PDB entry 1Y1W | X-ray diffraction, 4.00 A resolution | chains T and B of the 15 polymer chains in the assembly

Chain T:
Molecule: 19-nt DNA strand
Sequence (19 nucleotides; row label = number of the first residue in the row):
    10 AGTACTTACG CCTGGTCAT

Chain B:
Protein: DNA-directed RNA polymerase II 140 kDa polypeptide
Organism: Saccharomyces cerevisiae
Notes: EC 2.7.7.6
Reference sequence: P08518 (RPB2_YEAST); numbering as in UniProt (aligned over 1-1224)
Chain sequence (1224 residues; each row starts with the number of its first residue):
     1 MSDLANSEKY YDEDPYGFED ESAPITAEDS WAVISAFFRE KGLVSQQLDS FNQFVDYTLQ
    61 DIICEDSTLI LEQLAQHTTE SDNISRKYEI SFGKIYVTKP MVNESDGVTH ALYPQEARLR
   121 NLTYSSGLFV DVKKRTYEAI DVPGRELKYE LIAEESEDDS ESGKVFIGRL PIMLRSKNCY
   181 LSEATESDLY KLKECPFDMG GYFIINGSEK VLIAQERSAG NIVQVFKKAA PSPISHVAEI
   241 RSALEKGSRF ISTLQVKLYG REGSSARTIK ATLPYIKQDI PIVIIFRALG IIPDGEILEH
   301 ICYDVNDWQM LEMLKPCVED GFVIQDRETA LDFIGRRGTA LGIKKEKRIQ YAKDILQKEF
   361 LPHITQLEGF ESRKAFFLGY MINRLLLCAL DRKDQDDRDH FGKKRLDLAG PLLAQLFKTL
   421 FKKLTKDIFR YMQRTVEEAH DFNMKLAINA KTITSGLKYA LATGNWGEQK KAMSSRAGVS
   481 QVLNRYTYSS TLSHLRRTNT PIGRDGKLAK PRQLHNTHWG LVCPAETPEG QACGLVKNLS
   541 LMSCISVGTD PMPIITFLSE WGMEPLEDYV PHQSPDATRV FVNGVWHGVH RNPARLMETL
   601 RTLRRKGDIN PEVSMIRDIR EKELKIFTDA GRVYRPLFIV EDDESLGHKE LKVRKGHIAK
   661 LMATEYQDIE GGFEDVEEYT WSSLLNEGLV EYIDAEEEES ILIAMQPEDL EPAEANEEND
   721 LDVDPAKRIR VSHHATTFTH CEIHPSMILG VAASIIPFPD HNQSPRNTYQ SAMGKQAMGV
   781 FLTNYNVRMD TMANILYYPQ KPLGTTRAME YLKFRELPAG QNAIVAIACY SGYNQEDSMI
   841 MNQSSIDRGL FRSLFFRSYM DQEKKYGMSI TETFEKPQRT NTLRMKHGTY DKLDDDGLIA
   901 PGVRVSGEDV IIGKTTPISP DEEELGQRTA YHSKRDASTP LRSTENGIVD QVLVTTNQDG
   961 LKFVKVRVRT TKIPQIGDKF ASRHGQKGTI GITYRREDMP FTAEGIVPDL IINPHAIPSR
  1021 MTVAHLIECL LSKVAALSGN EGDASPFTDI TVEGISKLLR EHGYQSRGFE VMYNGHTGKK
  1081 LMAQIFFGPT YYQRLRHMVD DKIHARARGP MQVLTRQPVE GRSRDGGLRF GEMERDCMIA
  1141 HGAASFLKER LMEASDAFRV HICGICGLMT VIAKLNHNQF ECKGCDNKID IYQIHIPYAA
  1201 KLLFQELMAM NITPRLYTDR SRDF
Disordered / not traced: 1-19, 71-89, 135-163, 336-344, 438-445, 669-677, 716-721, 920-932
Ion coordination: Zn2+: Cys1163, Cys1166, Cys1182, Cys1185
From the paper describing this entry:
  - catalytic residues: Asp837 (citing earlier work)

Chain T / chain B interface:
Contacting residue pairs (18):
  DA17(T) - Asp505(B)  base contact
  DG19(T) - Met1133(B)  sugar contact
  DC20(T) - Arg1129(B)  salt bridge to the phosphate
  DC20(T) - Gly1131(B)  phosphate contact
  DC21(T) - Arg1129(B)  phosphate contact
  DT22(T) - Gly1121(B)  phosphate contact
  DT22(T) - Arg1122(B)  hydrogen bond to the phosphate
  DG23(T) - Met792(B)  phosphate contact
  DG23(T) - Arg1122(B)  phosphate contact
  DG24(T) - Thr791(B)  phosphate contact
  DG24(T) - Met792(B)  phosphate contact
  DG24(T) - Arg857(B)  salt bridge to the phosphate
  DG24(T) - Arg942(B)  salt bridge to the phosphate
  DT25(T) - Lys210(B)  phosphate contact
  DT25(T) - Thr791(B)  hydrogen bond to the phosphate
  DC26(T) - Ser208(B)  phosphate contact
  DC26(T) - Lys210(B)  salt bridge to the phosphate
  DC26(T) - Ala462(B)  sugar contact
Other interface residues (no listed pair), chain B (19 interface residues in all): Thr463, Val482, His1104, Ser1123, Leu1128, Glu1134

In short:
The interface between chain T and chain B involves 9 residues on one side and 19 on the other; the contacts
include 2 hydrogen bonds and 4 salt bridges. Among the polar pairs are DT22(T)-Arg1122(B), DT25(T)-Thr791(B)
and DC20(T)-Arg1129(B). Cys1163(B), Cys1166(B), Cys1182(B) and Cys1185(B) form the Zn2+ site. From the paper:
the catalytic residue Asp837(B).
Chain T is a 19-nt DNA strand and chain B is DNA-directed RNA polymerase II 140 kDa polypeptide (Saccharomyces
cerevisiae); the structure, Complete RNA Polymerase II elongation complex, was determined by X-ray diffraction
together with 1Y77, 1Y1V and 1Y1Y from the same study.
